Entry 4XZJ (X-ray diffraction, 1.80 A resolution); this record covers chain A.

== Chain A ==
Molecule: Putative NAD(+)--arginine ADP-ribosyltransferase Vis
Source organism: Vibrio splendidus
Notes: EC 2.4.2.31
Reference sequence: A3UNN4 (VIS_VIBSP); residue numbers follow UniProt; this construct covers 20-240
Amino-acid sequence (239 residues; each row starts with the number of its first residue):
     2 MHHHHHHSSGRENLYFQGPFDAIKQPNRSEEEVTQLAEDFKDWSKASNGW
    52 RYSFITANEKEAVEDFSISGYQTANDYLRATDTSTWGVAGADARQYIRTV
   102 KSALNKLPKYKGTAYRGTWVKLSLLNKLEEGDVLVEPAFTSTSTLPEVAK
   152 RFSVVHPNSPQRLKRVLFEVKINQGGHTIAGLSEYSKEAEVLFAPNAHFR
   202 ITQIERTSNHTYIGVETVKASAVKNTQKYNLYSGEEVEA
Unresolved in the structure: 2-18
Differences from the reference sequence: initiating methionine (2); expression tag (3-19)
Small-molecule neighbours: NAD (nicotinamide-adenine-dinucleotide): S68, Y72, N76, R80, Y116, R117, G118, T119, W120, V121, S142, T143, S144, V149, A150, F153, V156, H157, P158, L164, E189, E191, L232, Y233
UniProt features mapped onto this chain:
  - active site: R117, S142, E191
  - binding site (NAD(+)): S68 to R80, R117 to W120, E137, E191
  - mutagenesis: E189 to E191 (Restores 60% growth in yeast), E189 (E189A: Restores 20% growth in yeast), E191 (E191A: Restores 40% growth in yeast)

== In short ==
Chain A binds NAD. UniProt lists 3 active-site residues, 19 NAD+-binding residues and 3 mutagenesis sites.
Chain A is Putative NAD(+)--arginine ADP-ribosyltransferase Vis (Vibrio splendidus); the structure, Crystal
structure of ADP-ribosyltransferase Vis in complex with NAD, was determined by X-ray diffraction together with
4YC0 and 4Y1W from the same study.
